8OQU - chains A and D of the 4 polymer chains in the assembly; structure by X-ray diffraction, 2.89 A resolution.

[Chain A]
Protein: 3-hydroxyacyl-CoA dehydrogenase
Organism: Mycobacterium tuberculosis H37Rv
Notes: EC 1.1.1.35
Reference sequence: O53872 (O53872_MYCTU); numbering as in UniProt (aligned over 1-720)
Chain sequence (736 residues; each row starts with the number of its first residue; numbers below 1 keep their minus sign (Met-15 is residue -15)):
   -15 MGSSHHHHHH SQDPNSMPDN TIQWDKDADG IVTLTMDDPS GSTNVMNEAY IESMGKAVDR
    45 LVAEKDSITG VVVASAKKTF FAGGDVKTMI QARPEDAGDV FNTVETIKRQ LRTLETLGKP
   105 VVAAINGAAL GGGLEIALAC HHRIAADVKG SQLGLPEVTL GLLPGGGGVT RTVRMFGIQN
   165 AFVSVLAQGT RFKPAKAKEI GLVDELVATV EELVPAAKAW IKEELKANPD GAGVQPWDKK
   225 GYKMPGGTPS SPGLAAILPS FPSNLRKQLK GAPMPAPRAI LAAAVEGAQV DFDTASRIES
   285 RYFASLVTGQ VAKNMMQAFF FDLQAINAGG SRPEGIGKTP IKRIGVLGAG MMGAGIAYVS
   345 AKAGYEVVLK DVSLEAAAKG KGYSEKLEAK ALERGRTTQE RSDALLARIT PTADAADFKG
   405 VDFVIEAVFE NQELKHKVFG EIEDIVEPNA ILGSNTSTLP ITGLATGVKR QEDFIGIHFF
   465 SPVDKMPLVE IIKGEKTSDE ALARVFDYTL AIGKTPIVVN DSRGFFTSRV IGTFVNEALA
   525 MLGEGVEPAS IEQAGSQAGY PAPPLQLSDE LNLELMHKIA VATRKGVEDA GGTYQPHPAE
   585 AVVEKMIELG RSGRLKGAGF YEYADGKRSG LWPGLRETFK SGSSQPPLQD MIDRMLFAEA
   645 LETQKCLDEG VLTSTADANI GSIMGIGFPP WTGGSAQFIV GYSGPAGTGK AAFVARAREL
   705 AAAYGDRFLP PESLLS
Unresolved in the structure: -15 to -14, -4 to -1
Sequence notes: initiating methionine (-15); expression tag (-14 to 0)
Ligand contacts:
  - 4-chloranylbenzenesulfonic acid (VXN), molecule 1: His-9, Met30, Asn31, Glu32, Ile35, Gly68, Asp69, Thr72, Met73, Thr87
  - 4-chloranylbenzenesulfonic acid (VXN), molecule 2: Gly67, Gly68, Asp69, Val70, Met73, Leu114, Gly115, Gly116, Pro140, Glu141, Leu144, Leu146
  - 4-chloranylbenzenesulfonic acid (VXN), molecule 3: Thr72, Met73, Ala76, Asp80, Asp83, Val84, Thr87

[Chain D]
Protein: Putative acyltransferase Rv0859
Organism: Mycobacterium tuberculosis H37Rv
Notes: EC 2.3.1.-
Reference sequence: O53871 (Y0859_MYCTU); numbering as in UniProt (aligned over 1-403)
Chain sequence (403 residues; each row starts with the number of its first residue):
     1 MSEEAFIYEA IRTPRGKQKN GSLHEVKPLS LVVGLIDELR KRHPDLDENL ISDVILGCVS
    61 PVGDQGGDIA RAAVLASGMP VTSGGVQLNR FCASGLEAVN TAAQKVRSGW DDLVLAGGVE
   121 SMSRVPMGSD GGAMGLDPAT NYDVMFVPQS IGADLIATIE GFSREDVDAY ALRSQQKAAE
   181 AWSGGYFAKS VVPVRDQNGL LILDHDEHMR PDTTKEGLAK LKPAFEGLAA LGGFDDVALQ
   241 KYHWVEKINH VHTGGNSSGI VDGAALVMIG SAAAGKLQGL TPRARIVATA TSGADPVIML
   301 TGPTPATRKV LDRAGLTVDD IDLFELNEAF ASVVLKFQKD LNIPDEKLNV NGGAIAMGHP
   361 LGATGAMILG TMVDELERRN ARRALITLCI GGGMGVATII ERV
Unresolved in the structure: 225-231

[Interface between chain A and chain D]
Contacting residue pairs (45):
  Pro233(A) - Leu136(D)  hydrophobic
  Leu242(A) - Gly135(D)
  Pro243(A) - Gly135(D)
  Pro243(A) - Asn141(D)  hydrogen bond (backbone-side chain)
  Pro243(A) - Phe234(D)
  Ser244(A) - Phe234(D)
  Pro246(A) - Pro138(D)  hydrophobic
  Pro246(A) - Asn141(D)
  Ser247(A) - Gly232(D)
  Ser247(A) - Gly233(D)
  Ser247(A) - Phe234(D)
  Ser247(A) - Val237(D)
  Asn248(A) - Gly232(D)  hydrogen bond (side chain-backbone)
  Asn248(A) - Gly233(D)
  Arg250(A) - Tyr142(D)  hydrogen bond (side chain-backbone)
  Arg250(A) - Met145(D)
  Arg250(A) - Val237(D)
  Arg250(A) - Gln240(D)  hydrogen bond (backbone-side chain)
  Lys251(A) - Gly233(D)
  Lys251(A) - Asp236(D)
  Leu253(A) - Tyr142(D)
  Lys254(A) - Gln240(D)
  Gly255(A) - Gln240(D)
  Arg262(A) - Ala139(D)
  Arg262(A) - Tyr142(D)
  Arg262(A) - Asp143(D)  salt bridge
  Leu265(A) - Pro138(D)  hydrophobic
  Val269(A) - Leu136(D)
  Val269(A) - Pro138(D)  hydrophobic
  Glu270(A) - Asp137(D)
  Gln273(A) - Leu136(D)
  Tyr286(A) - Ala139(D)
  Glu531(A) - Trp244(D)
  Ala533(A) - His243(D)
  Ala533(A) - Trp244(D)
  Ala533(A) - Val245(D)
  Ser534(A) - His243(D)  hydrogen bond
  Ser534(A) - Trp244(D)  hydrogen bond (side chain-backbone)
  Gln537(A) - Leu239(D)  hydrogen bond (side chain-backbone)
  Gln537(A) - Gln240(D)
  Gln537(A) - His243(D)
  Gln541(A) - Gln240(D)  hydrogen bond (side chain-backbone)
  Gly614(A) - Glu246(D)
  Leu615(A) - Glu246(D)  hydrogen bond (backbone-side chain)
  Leu632(A) - His243(D)
Other interface residues (no listed pair), chain A (29 interface residues in all): Leu249, Ala256, Ala266
Other interface residues (no listed pair), chain D (21 interface residues in all): Phe146

[Summary]
Chain A and chain D form an interface of 29 and 21 residues respectively, with 9 hydrogen bonds and 1 salt
bridge. Polar contacts include Arg262(A)-Asp143(D), Pro243(A)-Asn141(D) and Asn248(A)-Gly232(D). Ligands of
chain A: 3 copies of 4-chloranylbenzenesulfonic acid.
Chain A is 3-hydroxyacyl-CoA dehydrogenase and chain D is Putative acyltransferase Rv0859, both from
Mycobacterium tuberculosis H37Rv; the structure, Structure of Mycobacterium tuberculosis beta-oxidation
trifunctional enzyme in complex with Fragment-M-92, was determined by X-ray diffraction, deposited together
with 8OPU, 8OPV, 8OPW, 8OPX, 8OPY, 8OQL and 10 further entries.
